PDB entry 4CSP | X-ray diffraction, 1.70 A resolution | chain F

== Chain F ==
Protein: Dissimilatory copper-containing nitrite reductase
From: Achromobacter xylosoxidans
Notes: EC 1.7.2.1
Reference sequence: O68601 (O68601_ALCXX); residues 2-336 here correspond to UniProt positions 26-360 (UniProt number = residue number + 24)
Chain sequence (335 residues; row label = number of the first residue in the row):
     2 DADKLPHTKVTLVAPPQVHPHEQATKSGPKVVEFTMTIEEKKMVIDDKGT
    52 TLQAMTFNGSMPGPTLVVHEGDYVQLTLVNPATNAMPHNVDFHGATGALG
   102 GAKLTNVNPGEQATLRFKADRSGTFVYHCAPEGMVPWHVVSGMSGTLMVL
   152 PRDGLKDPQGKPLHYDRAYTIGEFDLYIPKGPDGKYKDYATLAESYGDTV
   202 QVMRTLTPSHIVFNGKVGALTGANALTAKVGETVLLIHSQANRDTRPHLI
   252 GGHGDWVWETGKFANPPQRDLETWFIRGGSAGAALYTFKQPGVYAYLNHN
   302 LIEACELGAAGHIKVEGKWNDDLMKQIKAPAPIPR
Construct notes: engineered mutation Cys-306 (Phe330 in O68601)
Ion coordination: Zn2+ site 1 near His-8 (its only coordinating residue here); Cu ion site 1: His-89, Cys-130, His-139, Met-144; Cu ion site 2: His-94, His-129, His-300; Zn2+ site 2: His-165, Asp-167 (shared with 1 residue of chain A); Zn2+ site 3: Glu-195 (shared with 2 residues of chain A); Zn2+ site 4 near Cys-306 (its only coordinating residue here); Zn2+ site 5 near His-313 (its only coordinating residue here)
What the authors report for this chain:
  - catalytic residues: Asn-90, Asp-92, Asn-107, Ala-131
  - mutagenesis - F306C: increased catalytic activity
  - mutagenesis - F306C (50-fold): decreased binding to nitrite

== In short ==
The Zn2+ site 2 is built by His-165 and Asp-167. The Cu ion site 1 is built by His-89, Cys-130, His-139 and
Met-144. The paper reports catalytic residues Asn-90, Asp-92 and Asn-107 among others; F306C increases
catalytic activity.
Chain F is Dissimilatory copper-containing nitrite reductase (Achromobacter xylosoxidans); the structure,
Structure of the F306C mutant of nitrite reductase from Achromobacter xylosoxidans, was determined by X-ray
diffraction together with 4CSZ from the same study.
